4HFI - chains B and C of the 5 polymer chains in the assembly; structure by X-ray diffraction, 2.40 A resolution.

[Chain B (and C)]
Name: Proton-gated ion channel
From: Gloeobacter violaceus
Notes: chain C of this document is another copy of the same molecule, construct and numbering; everything in this record applies to it too
UniProt: Q7NDN8 (GLIC_GLOVI); residues 2-317 here correspond to UniProt positions 44-359 (UniProt number = residue number + 42)
Amino-acid sequence (317 residues; each row starts with the number of its first residue):
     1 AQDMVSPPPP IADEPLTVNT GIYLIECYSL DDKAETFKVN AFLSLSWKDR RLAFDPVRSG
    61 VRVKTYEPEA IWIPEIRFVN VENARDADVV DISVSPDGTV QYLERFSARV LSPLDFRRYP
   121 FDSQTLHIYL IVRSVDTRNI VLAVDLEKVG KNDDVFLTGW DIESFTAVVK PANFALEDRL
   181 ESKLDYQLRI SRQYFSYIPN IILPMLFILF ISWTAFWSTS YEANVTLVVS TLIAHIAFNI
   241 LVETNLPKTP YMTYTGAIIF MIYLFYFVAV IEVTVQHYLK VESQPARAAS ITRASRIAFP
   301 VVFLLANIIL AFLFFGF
Not modelled in the structure: 1-4, 316-317
Construct notes: expression tag (1)
Metal / ion sites: Na+ near Ile71 (its only coordinating residue here)
Ligand contacts:
  - diundecyl phosphatidyl choline (PLC), molecule 1: Arg118, Phe121, Tyr194, Ile198, Ile202, Leu203, Leu206, Tyr254, Ile258, Asn307, Phe315
  - diundecyl phosphatidyl choline (PLC), molecule 2: Phe210, Trp213, Thr214, Trp217
  - diundecyl phosphatidyl choline (PLC), molecule 3: Phe267, Ile271, Thr274, Val275, Tyr278

[Chain B / chain C interface]
Pairs across the interface (77; chain B residue first):
  Tyr23(B) - Leu176(C)
  Tyr23(B) - Glu177(C)
  Ile25(B) - Val79(C)
  Glu26(B) - Val79(C)
  Glu26(B) - Asn80(C)
  Glu26(B) - Val81(C)  hydrogen bond (side chain-backbone)
  Glu26(B) - Glu82(C)
  Glu26(B) - Leu111(C)
  Tyr28(B) - Glu82(C)  hydrogen bond (side chain-backbone)
  Tyr28(B) - Leu111(C)  hydrophobic
  Asn40(B) - Val81(C)  hydrogen bond (side chain-backbone)
  Asn40(B) - Glu82(C)  hydrogen bond (side chain-backbone)
  Phe42(B) - Leu176(C)  hydrophobic
  Val63(B) - Asp136(C)
  Asp86(B) - Asn83(C)  hydrogen bond
  Asp88(B) - Ala84(C)
  Val90(B) - Glu75(C)
  Val90(B) - Arg77(C)
  Asp91(B) - Arg179(C)  salt bridge
  Ser93(B) - Arg179(C)
  Leu103(B) - Arg133(C)
  Leu103(B) - Glu177(C)
  Arg105(B) - Arg77(C)
  Arg105(B) - Phe78(C)  hydrogen bond (side chain-backbone)
  Arg105(B) - Val79(C)  hydrogen bond (side chain-backbone)
  Ser107(B) - Glu82(C)
  Ser107(B) - Asn83(C)  hydrogen bond
  Glu147(B) - Glu177(C)
  Lys148(B) - Glu177(C)
  Lys148(B) - Asp178(C)  salt bridge
  Val149(B) - Glu177(C)
  Phe156(B) - Leu111(C)  hydrophobic
  Phe156(B) - Pro113(C)
  Thr158(B) - Glu35(C)
  Thr158(B) - Pro247(C)
  Gln193(B) - Pro250(C)
  Phe195(B) - Thr249(C)
  Phe195(B) - Pro250(C)
  Phe195(B) - Tyr251(C)
  Phe195(B) - Met252(C)
  Ser196(B) - Lys248(C)
  Ser196(B) - Thr249(C)
  Tyr197(B) - Lys248(C)  hydrogen bond
  Pro199(B) - Met252(C)  hydrophobic
  Pro199(B) - Phe260(C)
  Asn200(B) - Asn239(C)
  Asn200(B) - Glu243(C)
  Leu203(B) - Phe260(C)  hydrophobic
  Pro204(B) - Tyr263(C)
  Phe207(B) - Phe260(C)  hydrophobic
  Phe207(B) - Tyr263(C)  hydrophobic
  Phe207(B) - Leu264(C)  hydrophobic
  Phe207(B) - Phe267(C)
  Ile208(B) - Leu232(C)  hydrophobic
  Ile208(B) - Ile236(C)  hydrophobic
  Phe210(B) - Phe267(C)  hydrophobic
  Ile211(B) - Leu232(C)  hydrophobic
  Ile211(B) - Phe267(C)  hydrophobic
  Ile211(B) - Val270(C)  hydrophobic
  Thr214(B) - Val270(C)
  Thr214(B) - Thr274(C)
  Trp217(B) - Thr274(C)
  Trp217(B) - Tyr278(C)
  Ser218(B) - Tyr221(C)
  Ser220(B) - Glu222(C)  hydrogen bond
  Ala223(B) - Tyr221(C)  hydrophobic
  Ala223(B) - Val225(C)
  Thr226(B) - Val225(C)
  Leu227(B) - Tyr221(C)
  Leu227(B) - Val225(C)  hydrophobic
  Ser230(B) - Val229(C)
  Ser230(B) - Ile233(C)
  Ala234(B) - Ile236(C)  hydrophobic
  Phe238(B) - Ile236(C)  hydrophobic
  Leu241(B) - Ile240(C)  hydrophobic
  Asn245(B) - Lys248(C)
  Arg296(B) - Tyr278(C)
Also at the interface, not in a pair above, chain B (51 interface residues in all): Ser44, Val89, Tyr119, Gly159, Ile201, Thr219
Also at the interface, not in a pair above, chain C (46 interface residues in all): Lys33, Glu181, Thr226, His277, Val281

[Summary]
51 residues of chain B face 46 of chain C across their interface; the contacts include 10 hydrogen bonds and 2
salt bridges. Polar contacts include Asp91(B)-Arg179(C), Lys148(B)-Asp178(C) and Glu26(B)-Val81(C). Bound to
chain B: 3 copies of diundecyl phosphatidyl choline.
Chain B and chain C are both Proton-gated ion channel (Gloeobacter violaceus); the structure, The GLIC
pentameric Ligand-Gated Ion Channel at 2.4 A resolution, was determined by X-ray diffraction together with
4IL4, 4IL9, 4ILA, 4ILB and 4ILC from the same study.
